Entry 4UCM (X-ray diffraction, 2.32 A resolution); this record covers chain A.

# Chain A
Name: Glycylpeptide N-tetradecanoyltransferase
From: Leishmania major
Notes: EC 2.3.1.97
UniProtKB: Q4Q5S8 (Q4Q5S8_LEIMA); residue numbers follow UniProt; this construct covers 5-421
Amino-acid sequence (438 residues; row label = number of the first residue in the row; numbers below 1 keep their minus sign (Met-16 is residue -16)):
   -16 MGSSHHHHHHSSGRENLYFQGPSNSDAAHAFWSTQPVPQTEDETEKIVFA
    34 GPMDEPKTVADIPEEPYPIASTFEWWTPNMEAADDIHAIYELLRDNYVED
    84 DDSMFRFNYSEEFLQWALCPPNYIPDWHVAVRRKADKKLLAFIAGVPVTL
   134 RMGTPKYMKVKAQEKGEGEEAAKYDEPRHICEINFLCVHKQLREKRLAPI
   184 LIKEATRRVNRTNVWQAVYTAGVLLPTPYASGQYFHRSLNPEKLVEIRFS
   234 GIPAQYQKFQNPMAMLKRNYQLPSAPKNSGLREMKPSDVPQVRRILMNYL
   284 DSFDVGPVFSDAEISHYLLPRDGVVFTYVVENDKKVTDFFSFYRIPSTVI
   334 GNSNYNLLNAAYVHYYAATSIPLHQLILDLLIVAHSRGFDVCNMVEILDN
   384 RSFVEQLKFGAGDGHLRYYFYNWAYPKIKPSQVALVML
Not modelled in the structure: -16 to 10
Construct notes: expression tag (-16 to 4)
Ligand contacts:
  - tetradecanoyl-coa (MYA): Ala11, His12, Ala13, Phe14, Trp15, Asn79, Tyr80, Val81, Ile126, Ile166, Asn167, Phe168, Leu169, Cys170, Val171, Leu175, Arg176, Glu177, Lys178, Arg179, Leu180, Ala181, Pro182, Ile185, Thr189, Val192, Asn193, Val197, Trp198, Gln199, Ala200, Tyr202, Thr203, Ala204, Val206, Leu208, Tyr404
  - X6W (methyl-3-methyl-5-phenyl-2H-pyrazol-4-methyl amine): Tyr80, Val81, Phe90, Tyr92, Thr203, Gly205, Tyr217, Gly397, His398, Leu399, Met420, Leu421
Reported in the primary citation:
  - binding site for X6W: Gly205

# Summary
Ligands of chain A: tetradecanoyl-coa and compound X6W. From the paper: a binding site for X6W at Gly205.
Chain A is Glycylpeptide N-tetradecanoyltransferase (Leishmania major); the structure, Crystal structure of
leishmania major N-myristoyltransferase (nmt) with bound myristoyl-CoA and a fragment, was determined by X-ray
diffraction together with 4UCN and 4UCP from the same study.
